Entry 3LGL (X-ray diffraction, 1.60 A resolution); this record covers chains A and B.

# Chain A
Protein: Tumor suppressor p53-binding protein 1
From: Homo sapiens
Notes: fragment: tandem tudor domains (resiudes 1484-1603)
UniProtKB: Q12888 (TP53B_HUMAN); numbering as in UniProt (aligned over 1484-1603)
Chain sequence (125 residues; numbered 1479 to 1603; the number before each row is that of its first residue):
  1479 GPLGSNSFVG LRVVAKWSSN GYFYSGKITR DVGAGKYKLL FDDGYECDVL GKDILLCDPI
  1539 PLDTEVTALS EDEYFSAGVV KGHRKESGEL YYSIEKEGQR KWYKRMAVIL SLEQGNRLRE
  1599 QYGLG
Disordered / not traced: 1479-1484
Sequence notes: expression tag (1479-1483)
Swiss-Prot annotation at these positions:
  - region: Trp-1495 to Tyr-1523 (Interaction with dimethylated histone H4)
  - cross-link: Lys-1563 (Glycyl lysine isopeptide (Lys-Gly) (interchain with G-Cter in SUMO1))
  - mutagenesis: Trp-1495 (W1495A/H: Loss of interaction with histone H4 that has been dimethylated at 'Lys-20' (H4K20me2). Abolishes recruitment to double strand breaks ...), Tyr-1500 (Y1500A: Reduces affinity for histone H4 that has been dimethylated at 'Lys-20'), Tyr-1502 (Y1502A: Reduces affinity for histone H4 that has been dimethylated at 'Lys-20'; Y1502L/Q: Abolishes recruitment to double strand breaks), Asp-1521 (D1521A: Loss of interaction with histone H4 that has been dimethylated at 'Lys-20' (H4K20me2). Abolishes recruitment to double strand breaks ...), Tyr-1523 (Y1523A: Increases affinity for histone H4 that has been dimethylated at 'Lys-20'. No effect on recruitment to double strand breaks ...), Lys-1563 (K1563R: Does not affect monoubiquitination by MSL2)

# Chain B
Protein: DIMETHYLATED p53 LYSINE 382 PEPTIDE
Chain sequence (11 residues; numbered 377 to 387; the number before each row is that of its first residue):
   377 TSRHKKLMFK T
Disordered / not traced: 377-381, 383-387
Modified / non-standard residues: Lys-382 (n-dimethyl-lysine; MLY)
Reported in the primary citation:
  - post-translational modification sites: Lys-382
  - mutagenesis - H380A (16- and 11-fold), K381A (11-fold): decreased binding to Tumor suppressor p53-binding protein 1 (chain A)
  - mutagenesis - L383A: unchanged binding to Tumor suppressor p53-binding protein 1 (chain A)

# How chain A and chain B interact
Pairs across the interface (4; chain A residue first):
  Trp-1495(A) with Lys-382(B)
  Tyr-1502(A) with Lys-382(B)
  Asp-1521(A) with Lys-382(B)
  Tyr-1523(A) with Lys-382(B)
Other interface residues (no listed pair), chain A (5 interface residues in all): Asn-1498
From the paper, about this interface:
  - specific contacts: Trp-1495(A)/Lys-382(B), Tyr-1502(A)/Lys-382(B), Asp-1521(A)/Lys-382(B), Tyr-1523(A)/Lys-382(B)

# In short
The interface between chain A and chain B involves 5 residues on one side and 1 on the other. The paper
describes contacts between Trp-1495(A) and Lys-382(B), Tyr-1502(A) and Lys-382(B) and Asp-1521(A) and
Lys-382(B) among others. From the paper: H380A and K381A of chain B reduce binding to Tumor suppressor
p53-binding protein 1 (chain A); a modification site at Lys-382(B).
Here chain A is Tumor suppressor p53-binding protein 1 (Homo sapiens) and chain B is DIMETHYLATED p53 LYSINE
382 PEPTIDE. Entry 3LGL (Crystal structure of the 53BP1 tandem tudor domain in complex with p53K382me2) was
determined by X-ray diffraction together with 3LGF and 3LH0 from the same study.
